PDB entry 8FN4 | electron microscopy, 3.70 A resolution | chains 2 and 4 of the 6 polymer chains in the assembly

== Chain 2 ==
Name: RNA-editing substrate-binding complex protein 2 (RESC2)
From: Trypanosoma brucei
Reference sequence: B6SBL9 (B6SBL9_9TRYP); residues 1-492 here = UniProt positions 1-492
Amino-acid sequence (492 residues; numbered 1 to 492; the number before each row is that of its first residue):
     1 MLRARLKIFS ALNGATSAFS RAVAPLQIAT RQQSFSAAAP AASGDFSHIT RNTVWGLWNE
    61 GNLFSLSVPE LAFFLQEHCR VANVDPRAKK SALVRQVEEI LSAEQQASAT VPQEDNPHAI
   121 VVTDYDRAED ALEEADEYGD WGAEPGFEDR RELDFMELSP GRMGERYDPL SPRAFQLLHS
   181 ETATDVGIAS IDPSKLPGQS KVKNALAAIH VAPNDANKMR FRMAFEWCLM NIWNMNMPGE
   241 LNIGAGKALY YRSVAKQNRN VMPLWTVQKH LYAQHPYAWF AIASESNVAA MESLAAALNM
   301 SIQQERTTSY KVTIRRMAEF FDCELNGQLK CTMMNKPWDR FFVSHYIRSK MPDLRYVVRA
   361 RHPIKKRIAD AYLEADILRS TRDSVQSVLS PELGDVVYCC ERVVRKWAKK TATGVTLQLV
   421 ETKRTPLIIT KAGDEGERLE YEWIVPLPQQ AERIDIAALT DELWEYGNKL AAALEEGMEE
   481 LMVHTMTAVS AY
Unresolved in the structure: 1-44, 126-136, 149-170, 255-262, 317-318, 375-396, 429-436, 475-492
What the authors report for this chain:
  - mutagenesis - E240A/N242A: unchanged growth
  - mutagenesis - K311A, R402A/K406A, R424A: decreased growth

== Chain 4 ==
Name: RNA-editing substrate-binding complex protein 4 (RESC4)
From: Trypanosoma brucei
Reference sequence: Q384R6 (Q384R6_TRYB2); residues 1-1087 here = UniProt positions 1-1087
Amino-acid sequence (1087 residues; row label = number of the first residue in the row):
     1 MNGRLYCLIR RITSPPVATR LIKEELCLSM AAIARLPLRR DQLAHVTNTE AITTRAQRIS
    61 HLCTPTELGM IAEGAEALSC NRFDLADALI DGAYESVRRA ASSTRLSHVS AIARYSASIK
   121 TYGNETITTL LKAGASLLQK NDSVPVLKSF LGVAQSHLTD GEMRVLIDEM CAKATEEQRL
   181 CINSIGTQSL AKDAAKCGEE TLTKGNEDGD ETAVDDEETQ AWDMLRARQW MLQLVRCGKP
   241 PTAAEAVQAM ELYAHFAVRD FVLHEKIEDL VLLVLPTGNK FHLNEMHKIV LRSPNLFPRV
   301 RNTLGQDHSG VSDVHRADRG VEWSDDPASS LTTTYTTSRA YSMLLLGQRL SEDIMFDVVQ
   361 EQSETIPVDV AAQAACLFAE KGDIPEGVIL RLSAELEHIS PQGVTAFVRA ARRDSSGALL
   421 PHYAAVLNRF TERDLCDTPL ETLLQMCEVF ALPAPRGTSE GDNDSINESQ SKFQKALIVR
   481 LFSVIQGSRD VPFLCKVAKA VRAFDANDEL IQFVCSSICA QGALSECEAL IAFDMIRCCD
   541 FVYEPLLDAM EPVFRRLVES VSAMLEGKST INDVEVRRCA CFATLQSEFD CPDFETLASL
   601 LVHTVEKNVT GCPVELIPSV GLLCVRTRRT SALYIVGNKL EGNMQQLSDD AIGELARLLV
   661 GTENLATKEL AVEFQSVVVS RLLRQQSLPP DVVALSAVVW LRQGDKVGTI DERSVDYIIK
   721 WMYAIGSSVY TDLCLAVHLS ASVESLSNAL IDDLPRRLEL LTTNEMANAI FGLGEVSDMG
   781 ARLSHQLVAE RCSDYVVDHS QEFWSGKVIA RLLYGFSRMH CTKRSLYNVF ATRLAHRPVF
   841 SLLDQEAISF AIAAFGRVKY LDKKLFDRFT RWILDHSKDL NAAELLLTIR GVSRVMLLND
   901 QLYDDLGSKA AEKVKEFPIE SQCVLLSSFG SLGVEHERLA SRMVSSIAEN REELTDATKA
   961 VDVITSLWSM NYDVEDDKHV AQLADWVVQR AEELTDESIG KLCLVLSDTN WRHVPLVRAI
  1021 AEQSVRLQGQ QSISPKCCRE VLDVLGTFMI HHQGARENLS ALGRSISKER IQLSEEEEQH
  1081 LQLLLRR
Unresolved in the structure: 1-335, 457-465, 1086-1087

== How chain 2 and chain 4 interact ==
Pairs across the interface - 12 pairs, chain 2 then chain 4:
  G61(2) - R824(4)
  N62(2) - R824(4)
  F64(2) - S825(4)
  F64(2) - N828(4)
  F64(2) - V829(4)  hydrophobic
  R87(2) - A418(4)
  R87(2) - P421(4)
  K89(2) - D798(4)
  S91(2) - D794(4)
  S91(2) - V797(4)
  S91(2) - D798(4)
  R95(2) - E790(4)  salt bridge
Interface residues without a listed pair, chain 2 (9 interface residues in all): E60, K90
Interface residues without a listed pair, chain 4 (13 interface residues in all): S415, S416, K823

== Summary ==
Chain 2 and chain 4 form an interface of 9 and 13 residues respectively, with 1 salt bridge. The salt-bridged
pair is R95(2)-E790(4). The paper reports that K311A, R402A/K406A and R424A of chain 2 reduce growth;
E240A/N242A of chain 2 leave growth unchanged.
Here chain 2 is RNA-editing substrate-binding complex protein 2 (RESC2) and chain 4 is RNA-editing
substrate-binding complex protein 4 (RESC4), both from Trypanosoma brucei. Entry 8FN4 (Cryo-EM structure of
RNase-treated RESC-A in trypanosomal RNA editing) was determined by electron microscopy, deposited together
with 8FN6, 8FNC, 8FNF, 8FNI and 8FNK.
